Entry 7MOP (electron microscopy, 3.30 A resolution); this record covers chains A and B.

== Chain A ==
Protein: E3 ubiquitin-protein ligase HUWE1
From: Homo sapiens
Notes: EC 2.3.2.26
Reference sequence: Q7Z6Z7 (HUWE1_HUMAN); the construct has insertions or renumbered stretches relative to UniProt, so the offset changes along the chain: 1-2259 = UniProt 1-2259; 2261-2522 = UniProt 2260-2521; 2641-3651 = UniProt 2641-3651; 3668-3751 = UniProt 3652-3735; 1 more segments
Sequence (4411 residues; each row starts with the number of its first residue; note: 234 numbers in that range are skipped by the numbering (no residue carries them; nothing is unmodelled there); a row labelled like 2522A-2522Z holds insertion residues (2522A, then the next letters in order); numbers below 1 keep their minus sign (Met-36 is residue -36)):
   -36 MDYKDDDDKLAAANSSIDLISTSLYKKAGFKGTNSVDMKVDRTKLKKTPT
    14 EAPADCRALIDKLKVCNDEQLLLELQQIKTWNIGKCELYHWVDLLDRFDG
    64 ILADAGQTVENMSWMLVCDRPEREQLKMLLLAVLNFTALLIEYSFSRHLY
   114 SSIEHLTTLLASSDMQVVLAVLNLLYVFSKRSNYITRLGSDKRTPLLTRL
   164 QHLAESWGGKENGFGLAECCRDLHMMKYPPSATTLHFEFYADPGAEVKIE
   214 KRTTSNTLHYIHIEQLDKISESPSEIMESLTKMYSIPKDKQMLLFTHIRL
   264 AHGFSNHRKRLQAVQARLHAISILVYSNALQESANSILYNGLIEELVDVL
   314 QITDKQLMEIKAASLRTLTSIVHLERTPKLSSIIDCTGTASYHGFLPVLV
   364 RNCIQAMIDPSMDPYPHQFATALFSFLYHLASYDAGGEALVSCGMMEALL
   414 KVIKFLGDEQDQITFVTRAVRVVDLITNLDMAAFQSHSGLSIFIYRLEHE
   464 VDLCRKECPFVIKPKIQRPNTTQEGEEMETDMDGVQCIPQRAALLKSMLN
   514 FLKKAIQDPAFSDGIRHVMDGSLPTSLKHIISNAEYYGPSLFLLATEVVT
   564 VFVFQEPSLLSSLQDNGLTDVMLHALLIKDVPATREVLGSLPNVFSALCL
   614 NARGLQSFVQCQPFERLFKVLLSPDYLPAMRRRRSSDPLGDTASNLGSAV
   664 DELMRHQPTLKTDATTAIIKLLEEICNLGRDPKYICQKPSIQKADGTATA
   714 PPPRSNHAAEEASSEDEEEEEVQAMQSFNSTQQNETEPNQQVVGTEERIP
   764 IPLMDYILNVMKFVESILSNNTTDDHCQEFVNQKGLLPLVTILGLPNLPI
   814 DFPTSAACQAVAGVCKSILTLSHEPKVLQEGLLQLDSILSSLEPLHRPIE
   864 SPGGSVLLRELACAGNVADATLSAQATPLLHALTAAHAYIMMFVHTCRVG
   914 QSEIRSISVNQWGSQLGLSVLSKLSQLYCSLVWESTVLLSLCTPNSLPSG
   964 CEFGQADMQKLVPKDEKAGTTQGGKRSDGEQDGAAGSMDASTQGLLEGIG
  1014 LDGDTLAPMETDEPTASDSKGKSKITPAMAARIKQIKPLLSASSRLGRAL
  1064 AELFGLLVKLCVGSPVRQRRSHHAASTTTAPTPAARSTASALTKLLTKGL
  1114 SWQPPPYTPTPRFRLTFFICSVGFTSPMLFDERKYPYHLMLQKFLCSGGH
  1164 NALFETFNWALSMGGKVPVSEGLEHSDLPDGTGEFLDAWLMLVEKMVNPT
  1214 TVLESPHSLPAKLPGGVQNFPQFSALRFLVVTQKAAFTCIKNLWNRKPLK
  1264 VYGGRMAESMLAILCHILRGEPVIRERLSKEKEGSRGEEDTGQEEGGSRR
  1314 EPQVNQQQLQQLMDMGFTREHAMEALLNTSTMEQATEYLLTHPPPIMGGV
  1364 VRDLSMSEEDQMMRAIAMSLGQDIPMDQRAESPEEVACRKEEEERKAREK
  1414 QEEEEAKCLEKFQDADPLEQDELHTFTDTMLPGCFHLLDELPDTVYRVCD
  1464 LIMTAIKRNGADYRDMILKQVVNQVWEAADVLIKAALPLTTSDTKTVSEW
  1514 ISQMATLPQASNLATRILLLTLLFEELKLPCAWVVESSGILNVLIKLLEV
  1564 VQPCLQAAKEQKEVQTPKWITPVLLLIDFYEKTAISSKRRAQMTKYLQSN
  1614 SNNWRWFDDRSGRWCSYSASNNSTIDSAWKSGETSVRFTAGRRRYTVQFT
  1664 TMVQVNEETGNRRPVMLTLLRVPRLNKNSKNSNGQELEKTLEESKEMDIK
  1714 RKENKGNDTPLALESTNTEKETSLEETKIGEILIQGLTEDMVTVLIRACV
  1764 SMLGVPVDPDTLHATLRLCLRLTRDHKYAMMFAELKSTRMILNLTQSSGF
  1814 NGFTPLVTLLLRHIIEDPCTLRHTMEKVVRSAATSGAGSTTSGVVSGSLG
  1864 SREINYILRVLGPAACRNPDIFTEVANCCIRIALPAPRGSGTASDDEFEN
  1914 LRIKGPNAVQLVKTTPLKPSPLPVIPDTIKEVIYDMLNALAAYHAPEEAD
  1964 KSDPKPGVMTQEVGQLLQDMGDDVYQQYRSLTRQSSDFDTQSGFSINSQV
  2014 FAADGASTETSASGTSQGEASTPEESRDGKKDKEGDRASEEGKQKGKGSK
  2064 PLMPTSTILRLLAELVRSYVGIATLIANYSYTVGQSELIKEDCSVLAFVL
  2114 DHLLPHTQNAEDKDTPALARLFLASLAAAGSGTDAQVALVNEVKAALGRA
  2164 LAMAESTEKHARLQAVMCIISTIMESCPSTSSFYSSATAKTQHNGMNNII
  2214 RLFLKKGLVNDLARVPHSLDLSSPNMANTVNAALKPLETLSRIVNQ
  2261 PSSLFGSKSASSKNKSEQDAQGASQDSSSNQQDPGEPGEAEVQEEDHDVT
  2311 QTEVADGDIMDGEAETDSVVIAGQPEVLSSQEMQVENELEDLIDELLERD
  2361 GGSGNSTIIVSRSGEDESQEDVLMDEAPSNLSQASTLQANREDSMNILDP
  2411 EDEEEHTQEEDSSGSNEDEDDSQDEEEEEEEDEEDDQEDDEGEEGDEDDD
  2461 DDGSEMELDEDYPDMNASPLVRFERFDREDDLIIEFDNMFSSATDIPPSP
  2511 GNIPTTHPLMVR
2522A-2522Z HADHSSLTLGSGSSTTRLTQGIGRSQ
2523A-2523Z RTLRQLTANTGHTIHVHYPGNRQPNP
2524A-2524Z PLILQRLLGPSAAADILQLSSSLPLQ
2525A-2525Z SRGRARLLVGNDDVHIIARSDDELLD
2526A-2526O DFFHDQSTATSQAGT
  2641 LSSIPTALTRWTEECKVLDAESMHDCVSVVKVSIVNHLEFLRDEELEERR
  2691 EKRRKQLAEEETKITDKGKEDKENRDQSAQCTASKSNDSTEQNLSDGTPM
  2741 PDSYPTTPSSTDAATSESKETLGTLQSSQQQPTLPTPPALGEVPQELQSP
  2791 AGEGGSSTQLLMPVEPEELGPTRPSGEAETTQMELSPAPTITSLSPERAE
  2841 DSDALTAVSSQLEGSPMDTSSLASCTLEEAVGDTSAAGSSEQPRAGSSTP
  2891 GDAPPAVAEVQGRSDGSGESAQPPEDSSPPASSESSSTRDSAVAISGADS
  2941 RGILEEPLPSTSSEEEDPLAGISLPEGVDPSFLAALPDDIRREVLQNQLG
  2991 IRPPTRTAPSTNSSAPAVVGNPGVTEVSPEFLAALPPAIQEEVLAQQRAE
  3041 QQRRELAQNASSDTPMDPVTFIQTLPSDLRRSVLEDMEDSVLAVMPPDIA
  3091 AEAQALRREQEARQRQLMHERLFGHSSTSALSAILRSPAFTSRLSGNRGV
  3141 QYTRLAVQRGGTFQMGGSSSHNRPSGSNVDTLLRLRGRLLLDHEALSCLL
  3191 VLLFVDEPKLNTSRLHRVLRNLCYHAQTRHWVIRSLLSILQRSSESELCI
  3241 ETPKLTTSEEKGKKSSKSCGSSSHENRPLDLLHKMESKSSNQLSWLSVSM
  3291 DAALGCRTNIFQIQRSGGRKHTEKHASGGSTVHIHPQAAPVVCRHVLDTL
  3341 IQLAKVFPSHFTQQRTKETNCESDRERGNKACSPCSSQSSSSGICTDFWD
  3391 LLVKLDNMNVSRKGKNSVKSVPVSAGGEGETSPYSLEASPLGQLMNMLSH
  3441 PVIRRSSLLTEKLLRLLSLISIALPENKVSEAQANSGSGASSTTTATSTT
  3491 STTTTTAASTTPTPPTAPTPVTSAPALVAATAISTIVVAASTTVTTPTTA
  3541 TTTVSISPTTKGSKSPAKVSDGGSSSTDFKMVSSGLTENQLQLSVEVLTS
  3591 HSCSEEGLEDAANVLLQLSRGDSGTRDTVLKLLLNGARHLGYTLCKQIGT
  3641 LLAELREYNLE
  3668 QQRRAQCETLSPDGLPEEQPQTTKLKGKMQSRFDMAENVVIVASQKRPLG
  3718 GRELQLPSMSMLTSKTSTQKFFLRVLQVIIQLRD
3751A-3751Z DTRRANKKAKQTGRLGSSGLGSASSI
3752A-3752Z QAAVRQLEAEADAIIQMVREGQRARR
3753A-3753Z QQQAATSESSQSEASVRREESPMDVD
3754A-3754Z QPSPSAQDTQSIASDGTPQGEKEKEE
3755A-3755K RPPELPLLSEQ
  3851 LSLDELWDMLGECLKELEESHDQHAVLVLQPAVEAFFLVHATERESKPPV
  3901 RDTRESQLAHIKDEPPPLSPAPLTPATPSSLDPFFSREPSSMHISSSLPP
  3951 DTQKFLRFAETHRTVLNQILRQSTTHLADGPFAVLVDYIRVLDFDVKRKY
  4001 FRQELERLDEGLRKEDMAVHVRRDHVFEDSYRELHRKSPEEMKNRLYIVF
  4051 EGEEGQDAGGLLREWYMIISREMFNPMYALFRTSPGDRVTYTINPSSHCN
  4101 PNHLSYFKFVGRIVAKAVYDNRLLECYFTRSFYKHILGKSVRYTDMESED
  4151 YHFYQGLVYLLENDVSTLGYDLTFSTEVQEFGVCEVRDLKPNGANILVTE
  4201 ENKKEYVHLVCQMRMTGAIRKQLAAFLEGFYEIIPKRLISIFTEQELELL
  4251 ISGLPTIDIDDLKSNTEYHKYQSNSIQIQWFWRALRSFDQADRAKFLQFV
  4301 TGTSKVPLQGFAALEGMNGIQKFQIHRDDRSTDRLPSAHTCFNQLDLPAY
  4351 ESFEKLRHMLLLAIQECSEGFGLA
Unresolved in the structure: -36 to 16, 28-30, 40-53, 71-87, 107-113, 203-222, 291-298, 337-341, 476-498, 702-761, 976-1040, 1077-1095, 1226-1234, 1295-1415, 1684-1744, 1955-2061, 2189-2209, 2261-2511, 2522A-2522Z, 2523A-2523Z, 2524A-2524Z, 2525A-2525Z, 2526A-2526O, 2697-3178, 3235-3283, 3305-3320, 3347-3386, 3399-3426, 3463-3574, 3590-3593, 3668-3719, 3751A-3751Z, 3752A-3752Z, 3753A-3753Z, 3754A-3754Z, 3755A-3755K, 3894-3952, 4003-4011, 4191-4197, 4365-4374
Construct notes: expression tag (-36 to 0)
From the paper describing this entry:
  - catalytic residues: Cys4341 (citing earlier work)
  - mutagenesis - C4341S: abolished catalytic activity on E2 discharge
  - mutagenesis - Y355G/H356G: decreased catalytic activity
  - mutagenesis - H3962D, I3969A/F3982A: decreased catalytic activity on Mcl1 and DDIT4
  - disease-associated variants - F3194S: decreased catalytic activity on E2 discharge
  - disease-associated variants - R4187C: increased catalytic activity on E2 discharge
  - disease-associated variants - R4187C: decreased catalytic activity (E3 ligase activity)
  - disease-associated variants - H669Q: unchanged catalytic activity
  - mutagenesis - H3962D, I3969A/F3982A: decreased catalytic activity on ligase loading

== Chain B ==
Protein: DNA damage-inducible transcript 4 protein
From: Homo sapiens
Reference sequence: Q9NX09 (DDIT4_HUMAN); residue numbers follow UniProt; this construct covers 1-232
Sequence (259 residues; each row starts with the number of its first residue; numbers below 1 keep their minus sign (Met-26 is residue -26)):
   -26 MDSAWSHPQFEKSAVDENLYFQGGGRTMPSLWDRFSSSSTSSSPSSLPRT
    24 PTPDRPPRSAWGSATREEGFDRSTSLESSDCESLDSSNSGFGPEEDTAYL
    74 DGVSLPDFELLSDPEDEHLCANLMQLLQESLAQARLGSRRPARLLMPSQL
   124 VSQVGKELLRLAYSEPCGLRGALLDVCVEQGKSCHSVGQLALDPSLVPTF
   174 QLTLVLRLDSRLWPKIQGLFSSANSPFLPGFSQSLTLSTGFRVIKKKLYS
   224 SEQLLIEEC
Unresolved in the structure: -26 to 2, 10-232
Construct notes: expression tag (-26 to 0)
Swiss-Prot annotation at these positions:
  - modified residue: Ser19 (Phosphoserine), Thr23 (Phosphothreonine), Thr25 (Phosphothreonine), Ser121 (Phosphoserine)

== Interface between chain A and chain B ==
Residue-residue contacts - 20 pairs, chain A then chain B:
  Tyr941(A) - Leu4(B)
  Tyr941(A) - Trp5(B)  hydrophobic
  Val945(A) - Trp5(B)  hydrophobic
  Ser948(A) - Trp5(B)
  Ser948(A) - Phe8(B)
  Thr949(A) - Phe8(B)
  Leu952(A) - Arg7(B)
  Leu952(A) - Phe8(B)  hydrophobic
  Ser1057(A) - Trp5(B)
  Ser1057(A) - Phe8(B)
  Gly1060(A) - Trp5(B)  hydrogen bond (backbone-side chain)
  Arg1061(A) - Trp5(B)
  Arg1061(A) - Asp6(B)  salt bridge
  Ala1064(A) - Trp5(B)
  Thr1129(A) - Arg7(B)  hydrogen bond
  Ile1132(A) - Arg7(B)
  Cys1133(A) - Arg7(B)
  Gly1136(A) - Leu4(B)
  Phe1137(A) - Leu4(B)
  Glu1197(A) - Arg7(B)  salt bridge
Other interface residues (no listed pair), chain A (19 interface residues in all): Leu944, Leu1053, Ser1056, Arg1125
Other interface residues (no listed pair), chain B (7 interface residues in all): Ser3, Ser9
From the paper, about this interface:
  - interface residues, chain A: Tyr941(A), Leu952(A), Ser1057(A), Arg1061(A), Ile1132(A), Cys1133(A)
  - interface residues, chain B: Ser3(B), Leu4(B), Trp5(B), Arg7(B), Phe8(B)

== In short ==
The interface between chain A and chain B involves 19 residues on one side and 7 on the other; the contacts
include 2 hydrogen bonds and 2 salt bridges. Among the polar pairs are Arg1061(A)-Asp6(B), Glu1197(A)-Arg7(B)
and Gly1060(A)-Trp5(B). The paper reports the catalytic residue Cys4341(A); H3962D and I3969A/F3982A of chain
A reduce catalytic activity on Mcl1 and DDIT4; 7 substitutions were tested in all.
Here chain A is E3 ubiquitin-protein ligase HUWE1 and chain B is DNA damage-inducible transcript 4 protein,
both from Homo sapiens. Entry 7MOP (Cryo-EM structure of human HUWE1 in complex with DDIT4) was determined by
electron microscopy (same publication as 7JQ9, 7MWD, 7MWE and 7MWF).
